Entry 7M8E (electron microscopy, 3.40 A resolution); this record covers chains B and D of the 9 polymer chains in the assembly.

Chain B:
Protein: DNA-directed RNA polymerase subunit alpha
From: Escherichia coli
Notes: EC 2.7.7.6
Reference sequence: A0A073G207 (A0A073G207_ECOLX); residues 1-329 here = UniProt positions 1-329
Amino-acid sequence (329 residues; row label = number of the first residue in the row):
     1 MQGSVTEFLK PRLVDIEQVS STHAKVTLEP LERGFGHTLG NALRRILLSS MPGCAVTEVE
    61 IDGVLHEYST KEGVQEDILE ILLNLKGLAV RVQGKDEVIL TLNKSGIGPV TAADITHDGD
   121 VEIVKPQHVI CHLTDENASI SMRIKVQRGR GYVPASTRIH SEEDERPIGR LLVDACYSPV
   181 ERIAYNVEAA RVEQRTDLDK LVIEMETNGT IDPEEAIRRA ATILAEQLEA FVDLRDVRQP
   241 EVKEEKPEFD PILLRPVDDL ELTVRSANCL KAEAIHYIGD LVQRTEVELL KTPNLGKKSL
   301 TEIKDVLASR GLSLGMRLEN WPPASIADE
Disordered / not traced: 1-5, 234-329

Chain D:
Protein: DNA-directed RNA polymerase subunit beta'
From: Escherichia coli
Notes: EC 2.7.7.6
Reference sequence: D8ED86 (D8ED86_ECOLX); residues 1-1407 here = UniProt positions 1-1407
Amino-acid sequence (1416 residues; each row starts with the number of its first residue):
     1 MKDLLKFLKA QTKTEEFDAI KIALASPDMI RSWSFGEVKK PETINYRTFK PERDGLFCAR
    61 IFGPVKDYEC LCGKYKRLKH RGVICEKCGV EVTQTKVRRE RMGHIELASP TAHIWFLKSL
   121 PSRIGLLLDM PLRDIERVLY FESYVVIEGG MTNLERQQIL TEEQYLDALE EFGDEFDAKM
   181 GAEAIQALLK SMDLEQECEQ LREELNETNS ETKRKKLTKR IKLLEAFVQS GNKPEWMILT
   241 VLPVLPPDLR PLVPLDGGRF ATSDLNDLYR RVINRNNRLK RLLDLAAPDI IVRNEKRMLQ
   301 EAVDALLDNG RRGRAITGSN KRPLKSLADM IKGKQGRFRQ NLLGKRVDYS GRSVITVGPY
   361 LRLHQCGLPK KMALELFKPF IYGKLELRGL ATTIKAAKKM VEREEAVVWD ILDEVIREHP
   421 VLLNRAPTLH RLGIQAFEPV LIEGKAIQLH PLVCAAYNAD FDGDQMAVHV PLTLEAQLEA
   481 RALMMSTNNI LSPANGEPII VPSQDVVLGL YYMTRDCVNA KGEGMVLTGP KEAERLYRSG
   541 LASLHARVKV RITEYEKDAN GELVAKTSLK DTTVGRAILW MIVPKGLPYS IVNQALGKKA
   601 ISKMLNTCYR ILGLKPTVIF ADQIMYTGFA YAARSGASVG IDDMVIPEKK HEIISEAEAE
   661 VAEIQEQFQS GLVTAGERYN KVIDIWAAAN DRVSKAMMDN LQTETVINRD GQEEKQVSFN
   721 SIYMMADSGA RGSAAQIRQL AGMRGLMAKP DGSIIETPIT ANFREGLNVL QYFISTHGAR
   781 KGLADTALKT ANSGYLTRRL VDVAQDLVVT EDDCGTHEGI MMTPVIEGGD VKEPLRDRVL
   841 GRVTAEDVLK PGTADILVPR NTLLHEQWCD LLEENSVDAV KVRSVVSCDT DFGVCAHCYG
   901 RDLARGHIIN KGEAIGVIAA QSIGEPGTQL TMRTFHIGGA ASRAAAESSI QVKNKGSIKL
   961 SNVKSVVNSS GKLVITSRNT ELKLIDEFGR TKESYKVPYG AVLAKGDGEQ VAGGETVANW
  1021 DPHTMPVITE VSGFVRFTDM IDGQTITRQT DELTGLSSLV VLDSAERTAG GKDLRPALKI
  1081 VDAQGNDVLI PGTDMPAQYF LPGKAIVQLE DGVQISSGDT LARIPQESGG TKDITGGLPR
  1141 VADLFEARRP KEPAILAEIS GIVSFGKETK GKRRLVITPV DGSDPYEEMI PKWRQLNVFE
  1201 GERVERGDVI SDGPEAPHDI LRLRGVHAVT RYIVNEVQDV YRLQGVKIND KHIEVIVRQM
  1261 LRKATIVNAG SSDFLEGEQV EYSRVKIANR ELEANGKVGA TYSRDLLGIT KASLATESFI
  1321 SAASFQETTR VLTEAAVAGK RDELRGLKEN VIVGRLIPAG TGYAYHQDRM RRRAAGEAPA
  1381 APQVTAEDAS ASLAELLNAG LGGSDNELEV HHHHHH
Disordered / not traced: 1-14, 933-947, 1127-1136, 1377-1416
Differences from the reference sequence: expression tag (1408-1416)
Metal / ion sites: Zn2+ site 1: C70, C72, C85, C88; Mg2+: D460, D462, D464 (shared with 1 residue of chain 3); Zn2+ site 2: C814, C888, C895, C898

Interface between chain B and chain D:
Contacting residue pairs - 20 pairs, chain B then chain D:
  L48(B) - S539(D)
  E80(B) - R551(D)  salt bridge
  E80(B) - L569(D)
  L83(B) - V526(D)  hydrophobic
  L83(B) - L527(D)
  L83(B) - T528(D)
  N84(B) - R551(D)  hydrogen bond
  K86(B) - T528(D)
  K86(B) - E532(D)  salt bridge
  Y152(B) - E532(D)  hydrogen bond
  Y152(B) - R535(D)
  Y152(B) - L536(D)  hydrophobic
  Y152(B) - L541(D)  hydrophobic
  P154(B) - L541(D)
  C176(B) - R535(D)  hydrogen bond
  V180(B) - R535(D)
  E181(B) - R535(D)
  Q194(B) - W409(D)
  T196(B) - E443(D)
  E206(B) - K531(D)
Interface residues without a listed pair, chain B (19 interface residues in all): S49, L79, D174, S178, R182, D197
Interface residues without a listed pair, chain D (16 interface residues in all): K370, E534, R538

Overview:
The interface between chain B and chain D involves 19 residues on one side and 16 on the other; the contacts
include 3 hydrogen bonds and 2 salt bridges. Polar contacts include E80(B)-R551(D), K86(B)-E532(D) and
N84(B)-R551(D).
Chain B is DNA-directed RNA polymerase subunit alpha and chain D is DNA-directed RNA polymerase subunit beta',
both from Escherichia coli; the structure, E.coli RNAP-RapA elongation complex, was determined by electron
microscopy.
